PDB entry 9G9L | electron microscopy, 4.63 A resolution (low resolution: residue-level contacts below are approximate; hydrogen-bond / salt-bridge calls are withheld) | chains C and E of the 7 polymer chains in the assembly

[Chain C]
Molecule: X-ray repair cross-complementing protein 5
From: Homo sapiens
Notes: EC 3.6.4.-
UniProtKB: P13010 (XRCC5_HUMAN); residue numbers follow UniProt; this construct covers 1-732
Amino-acid sequence (732 residues; each row starts with the number of its first residue):
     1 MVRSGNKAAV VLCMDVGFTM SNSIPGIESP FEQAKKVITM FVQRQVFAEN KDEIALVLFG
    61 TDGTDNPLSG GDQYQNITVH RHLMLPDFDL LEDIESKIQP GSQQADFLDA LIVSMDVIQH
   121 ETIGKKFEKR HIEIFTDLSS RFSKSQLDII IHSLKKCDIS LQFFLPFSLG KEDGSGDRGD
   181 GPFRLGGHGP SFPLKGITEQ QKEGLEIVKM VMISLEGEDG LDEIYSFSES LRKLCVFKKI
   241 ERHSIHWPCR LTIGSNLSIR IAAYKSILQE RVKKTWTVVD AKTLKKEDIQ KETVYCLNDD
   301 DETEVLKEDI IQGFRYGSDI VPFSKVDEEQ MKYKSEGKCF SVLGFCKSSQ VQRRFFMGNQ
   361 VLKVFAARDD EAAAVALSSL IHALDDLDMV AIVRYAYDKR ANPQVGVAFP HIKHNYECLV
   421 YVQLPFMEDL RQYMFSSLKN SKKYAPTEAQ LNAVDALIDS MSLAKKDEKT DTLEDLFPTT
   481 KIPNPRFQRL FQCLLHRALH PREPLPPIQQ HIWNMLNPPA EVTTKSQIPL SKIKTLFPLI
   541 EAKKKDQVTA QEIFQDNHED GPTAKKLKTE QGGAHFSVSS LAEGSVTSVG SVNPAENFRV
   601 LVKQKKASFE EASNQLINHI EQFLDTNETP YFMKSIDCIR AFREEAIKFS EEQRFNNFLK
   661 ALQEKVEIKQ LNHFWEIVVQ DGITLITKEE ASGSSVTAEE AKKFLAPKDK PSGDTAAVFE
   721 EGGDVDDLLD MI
Not modelled in the structure: 1-5, 169-192, 555-592, 704-721
UniProt features mapped onto this chain:
  - region: Leu138 to Leu165 (Leucine-zipper)
  - motif: Glu720 to Leu728 (EEXXXDL motif)
  - modified residue: Lys144 (N6-acetyllysine), Ser255 (Phosphoserine), Ser258 (Phosphoserine), Lys265 (N6-acetyllysine), Ser318 (Phosphoserine), Lys332 (N6-acetyllysine), Thr535 (Phosphothreonine), Ser577 (Phosphoserine), Ser579 (Phosphoserine), Ser580 (Phosphoserine), Lys660 (N6-acetyllysine), Lys665 (N6-acetyllysine), Thr715 (Phosphothreonine)
  - cross-link (Glycyl lysine isopeptide (Lys-Gly)): Lys195 (interchain with G-Cter in SUMO2), Lys532 (interchain with G-Cter in SUMO2), Lys534 (interchain with G-Cter in SUMO2), Lys566 (interchain with G-Cter in SUMO2), Lys568 (interchain with G-Cter in SUMO2), Lys669 (interchain with G-Cter in SUMO2), Lys688 (interchain with G-Cter in SUMO2)
  - mutagenesis: Glu720 to Glu721 (Abolishes interaction with PRKDC and its recruitment to sites of DNA damage), Asp726 to Asp727 (Abolishes interaction with PRKDC and its recruitment to sites of DNA damage)

[Chain E]
Molecule: 23-nt DNA strand
Sequence (23 nucleotides; row label = number of the first residue in the row):
    15 AATAATAGTT TTTAGTTTAT TAG

[Interface between chain C and chain E]
Residue-residue contacts - 6 pairs, chain C then chain E:
  Arg271(C) - DG29(E)
  Arg271(C) - DT30(E)
  Thr275(C) - DT30(E)
  Asp398(C) - DT35(E)
  Arg400(C) - DT34(E)
  Arg400(C) - DT35(E)
Also at the interface, not in a pair above, chain C (5 interface residues in all): Val272

[Summary]
The interface between chain C and chain E involves 5 residues on one side and 4 on the other. From UniProt: 4
mutagenesis sites on chain C.
Chain C is X-ray repair cross-complementing protein 5 (Homo sapiens) and chain E is a 23-nt DNA strand; the
structure, DNA-PK + Polymerase lambda, was determined by electron microscopy.
